9EEA - chains A and D of the 5 polymer chains in the assembly; structure by electron microscopy, 3.36 A resolution.

== Chain A ==
Molecule: Adenosine receptor A2a
From: Homo sapiens
Reference sequence: P29274 (AA2AR_HUMAN); numbering as in UniProt (aligned over 2-316)
Chain sequence (353 residues; row label = number of the first residue in the row; numbers below 1 keep their minus sign (Asp-26 is residue -26)):
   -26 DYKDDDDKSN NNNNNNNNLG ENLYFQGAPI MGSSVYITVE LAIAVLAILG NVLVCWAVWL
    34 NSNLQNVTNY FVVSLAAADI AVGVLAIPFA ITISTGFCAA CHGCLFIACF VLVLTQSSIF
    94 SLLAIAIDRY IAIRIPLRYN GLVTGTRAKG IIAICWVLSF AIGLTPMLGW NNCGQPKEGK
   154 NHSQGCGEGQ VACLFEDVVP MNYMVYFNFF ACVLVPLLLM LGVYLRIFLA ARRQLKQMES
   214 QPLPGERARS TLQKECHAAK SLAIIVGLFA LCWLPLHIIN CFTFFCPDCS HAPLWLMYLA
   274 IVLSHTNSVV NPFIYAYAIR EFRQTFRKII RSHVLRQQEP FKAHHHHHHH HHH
Unresolved in the structure: -26 to 6, 145-166, 213-222, 304-326
Construct notes: expression tag (-26 to 1, 317-326); engineered mutation Cys229 (Val in P29274), Ala291 (Arg in P29274)
Disulfides: Cys259-Cys262
Residues lining bound ligands: adenosine (ADN): Val84, Thr88, Phe168, Glu169, Met177, Trp246, Leu249, His250, Asn253, Met270, Ile274, Ser277
UniProt features mapped onto this chain:
  - binding site (adenosine): Glu169, Asn253, Ser277, His278
  - glycosylation: Asn154 (N-linked (GlcNAc...) asparagine)
Reported in the primary citation:
  - mutagenesis - R291A: decreased signaling
  - mutagenesis - R291A: unchanged binding to Galphasbetagamma

== Chain D ==
Molecule: Guanine nucleotide-binding protein G(s) subunit alpha isoforms short
From: Homo sapiens
Notes: EC 3.6.5.-
Reference sequence: P63092 (GNAS2_HUMAN); aligned in 2 segments with insertions or deletions, so no single offset holds: 5-195 ~ UniProt 5-64; 204-384 ~ UniProt 204-394
Chain sequence (263 residues; row label = number of the first residue in the row; note: 131 numbers in that range are skipped by the numbering (no residue carries them; nothing is unmodelled there); numbers below 1 keep their minus sign (Met-9 is residue -9)):
    -9 MGHHHHHHEN LYFQGNSKTE DQRNEEKAQR EANKKIEKQL QKDKQVYRAT HRLLLLGADN
    51 SGKSTIVKQM R
   193 ILHGGSGGSG GTSGIFETKF QVDKVNFHMF DVGGQRDERR KWIQCFNDVT AIIFVVDSSD
   253 YNRLQEALNL FKSIWNNRWL RTISVILFLN KQDLLAEKVL AGKSKIEDYF PEFARYTTPE
   313 DATPEPGEDP RVTRAKYFIR DEFLRISTAS GDGRHYCYPH FTCAVDTENA RRIFNDCRDI
   373 IQRMHLRQYE LL
Unresolved in the structure: -9 to 9, 193-205, 384
Construct notes: initiating methionine (-9); expression tag (-8 to 4); conflict Asp49 (Gly in P63092), Asn50 (Glu in P63092), Asp249 (Ala in P63092), Asp252 (Ser in P63092), Ala362 (Ile372 in P63092), Ile365 (Val375 in P63092); linker (196-203)

== How chain A and chain D interact ==
Contacting residue pairs - 16 pairs, chain A then chain D:
  Arg102(A) - Tyr381(D)
  Ala105(A) - His377(D)
  Ile106(A) - Gln374(D)
  Ile106(A) - His377(D)
  Ile106(A) - Tyr381(D)  hydrophobic
  Pro109(A) - Ile373(D)  hydrophobic
  Leu110(A) - Phe366(D)  hydrophobic
  Leu110(A) - Arg370(D)
  Leu110(A) - Ile373(D)  hydrophobic
  Asn113(A) - Arg38(D)
  Asn113(A) - Ala39(D)  hydrogen bond (side chain-backbone)
  Gln207(A) - Asp371(D)  hydrogen bond (side chain-backbone)
  Gln207(A) - Arg375(D)  hydrogen bond
  Met211(A) - Arg375(D)
  Glu212(A) - Arg375(D)
  Ile292(A) - Glu382(D)
Other interface residues (no listed pair), chain A (17 interface residues in all): Arg111, Tyr112, Ile200, Ala203, Ala204, Ser234, Ala291
Other interface residues (no listed pair), chain D (17 interface residues in all): His41, Val217, Phe219, Cys369, Leu378, Leu383

== Summary ==
The chain A/chain D interface involves 17 residues from each chain, with 3 hydrogen bonds. Polar pairs include
Asn113(A)-Ala39(D), Gln207(A)-Asp371(D) and Gln207(A)-Arg375(D). Chain A binds adenosine. UniProt lists 4
adenosine-binding residues on chain A. The paper reports that R291A of chain A reduces signaling; R291A of
chain A leaves binding to Galphasbetagamma unchanged.
Here chain A is Adenosine receptor A2a and chain D is Guanine nucleotide-binding protein G(s) subunit alpha
isoforms short, both from Homo sapiens. Entry 9EEA (Cryo-EM structure of the adenosine A2A receptor
intermediate bound to a miniGs heterotrimer) was determined by electron microscopy (same publication as 9EE8
and 9EE9).
